2ZIZ - chains C and D of the 4 polymer chains in the assembly; structure by X-ray diffraction, 2.20 A resolution.

Chain C (and D):
Molecule: Adenosylhomocysteinase
Source organism: Mycobacterium tuberculosis
Notes: EC 3.3.1.1; chain D of this document is another copy of the same molecule, construct and numbering; everything in this record applies to it too
UniProt: P60176 (SAHH_MYCTU); residues 2-495 here = UniProt positions 2-495
Chain sequence (495 residues; row label = number of the first residue in the row):
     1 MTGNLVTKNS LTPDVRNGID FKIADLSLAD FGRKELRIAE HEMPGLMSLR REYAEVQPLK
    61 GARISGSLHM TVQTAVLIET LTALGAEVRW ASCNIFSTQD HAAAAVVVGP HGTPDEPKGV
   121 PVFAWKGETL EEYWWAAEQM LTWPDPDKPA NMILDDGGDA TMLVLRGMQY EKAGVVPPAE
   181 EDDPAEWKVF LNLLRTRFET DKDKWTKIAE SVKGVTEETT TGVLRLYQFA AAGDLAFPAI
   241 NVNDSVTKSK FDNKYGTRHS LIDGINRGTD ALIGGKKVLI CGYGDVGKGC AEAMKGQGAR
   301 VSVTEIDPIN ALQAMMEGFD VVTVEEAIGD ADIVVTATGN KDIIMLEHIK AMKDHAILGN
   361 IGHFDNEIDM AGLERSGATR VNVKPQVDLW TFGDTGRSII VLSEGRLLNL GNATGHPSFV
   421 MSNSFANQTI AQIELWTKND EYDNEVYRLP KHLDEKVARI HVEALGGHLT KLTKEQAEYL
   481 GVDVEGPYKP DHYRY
Disordered / not traced: 1-10
Construct notes: expression tag (1)
Residues lining bound ligands:
  - 3-deaza-adenosine (AD3): Leu68, His69, Thr71, Gln73, Thr74, Asp156, Glu218, Thr219, Lys248, Asp252, His363, Leu407, Asn409, Leu410, Thr414, Gly415, His416, Met421, Phe425
  - NAD (nicotinamide-adenine-dinucleotide), molecule 1: Thr219, Thr220, Thr221, Lys248, Asp252, Asn253, Thr257, Gly282, Tyr283, Gly284, Asp285, Val286, Gly287, Thr304, Glu305, Ile306, Asp307, Asn310, Ala337, Thr338, Gly339, Asn340, Ile343, Ile361, Gly362, His363, Leu407, Asn409, His416
  - NAD, molecule 2: Thr470, Leu472, Gln476, Leu480, Lys489, Tyr493

Interface between chain C and chain D:
Pairs across the interface (141):
  Leu224(C) with Leu480(D)
  Tyr227(C) with His492(D)
  Gln228(C) with Tyr479(D)
  Asp244(C) with His492(D), salt bridge; Arg494(D), hydrogen bond (backbone-side chain)
  Val246(C) with Ile309(D), hydrophobic; Arg494(D)
  Thr247(C) with Ile309(D)
  Lys250(C) with Lys250(D); Arg494(D), hydrogen bond (side chain-backbone); Tyr495(D), hydrogen bond (side chain-backbone)
  Phe251(C) with Ile309(D); Leu312(D), hydrophobic; Gln313(D)
  Tyr255(C) with Gln313(D); Met316(D), hydrophobic; Glu317(D), hydrogen bond
  Arg258(C) with Met316(D), hydrogen bond (side chain-backbone)
  Gly284(C) with Tyr493(D)
  Asp285(C) with Tyr495(D)
  Lys288(C) with Tyr495(D)
  Glu305(C) with Leu469(D); Thr470(D), hydrogen bond (backbone-backbone)
  Ile306(C) with Thr470(D); Leu472(D), hydrophobic; Tyr488(D)
  Asp307(C) with Tyr488(D); Lys489(D), salt bridge; Tyr495(D)
  Pro308(C) with Glu455(D); Ala458(D); Arg459(D); Val462(D); Leu469(D), hydrophobic; Tyr488(D)
  Ile309(C) with Val246(D), hydrophobic; Phe251(D); Asp454(D); Glu455(D); Ala458(D); Tyr495(D)
  Asn310(C) with Lys489(D); Tyr493(D); Tyr495(D)
  Ala311(C) with Val462(D); Leu469(D), hydrophobic
  Leu312(C) with Phe251(D), hydrophobic; Asn423(D); Val462(D)
  Gln313(C) with Phe251(D); Tyr255(D); Tyr495(D), hydrogen bond (side chain-backbone)
  Met315(C) with Leu465(D), hydrophobic; Gly467(D)
  Met316(C) with Tyr255(D), hydrophobic; Arg258(D), hydrogen bond (backbone-side chain); Leu465(D), hydrophobic
  Glu317(C) with Tyr255(D), hydrogen bond
  Val321(C) with Gly467(D); His468(D), hydrogen bond (backbone-backbone)
  Val322(C) with His468(D)
  Thr323(C) with Leu469(D); Thr470(D)
  Glu326(C) with His468(D), salt bridge
  Gly339(C) with Tyr479(D); Leu480(D)
  Asn340(C) with Leu472(D); Gln476(D); Tyr479(D); Leu480(D)
  Lys341(C) with Glu475(D), salt bridge; Gln476(D), hydrogen bond (backbone-side chain); Tyr479(D)
  Asp342(C) with Glu475(D); Gln476(D), hydrogen bond (backbone-side chain)
  Ile343(C) with Gln476(D)
  Asn366(C) with Tyr479(D)
  Val420(C) with Met316(D), hydrophobic
  Asn423(C) with Leu312(D)
  Arg448(C) with His492(D); Arg494(D)
  Glu455(C) with Pro308(D); Ile309(D)
  Ala458(C) with Pro308(D); Ile309(D)
  Arg459(C) with Pro308(D)
  Val462(C) with Pro308(D); Leu312(D)
  Leu465(C) with Leu312(D), hydrophobic; Met315(D), hydrophobic
  Gly467(C) with Met315(D); Val321(D)
  His468(C) with Val321(D), hydrogen bond (backbone-backbone); Val322(D); Glu326(D), salt bridge
  Leu469(C) with Glu305(D); Ile306(D); Asp307(D); Pro308(D), hydrophobic; Ala311(D), hydrophobic
  Thr470(C) with Glu305(D), hydrogen bond (backbone-backbone); Ile306(D); Thr323(D)
  Leu472(C) with Ile306(D), hydrophobic; Asn340(D)
  Glu475(C) with Lys341(D), salt bridge
  Gln476(C) with Asn340(D); Lys341(D), hydrogen bond (side chain-backbone); Asp342(D), hydrogen bond (side chain-backbone)
  Tyr479(C) with Leu224(D); Gln228(D), hydrogen bond (backbone-side chain); Gly339(D); Asn340(D); Lys341(D); Asn366(D)
  Leu480(C) with Leu224(D); Gly339(D); Asn340(D)
  Tyr488(C) with Ile306(D); Asp307(D); Pro308(D)
  Lys489(C) with Asp307(D), salt bridge; Asn310(D)
  His492(C) with Tyr227(D); Asp244(D), salt bridge; Arg448(D)
  Tyr493(C) with Gly284(D); Asn310(D); Arg494(D), hydrogen bond (backbone-side chain)
  Arg494(C) with Asp244(D), hydrogen bond (side chain-backbone); Val246(D); Lys250(D); Arg448(D); Tyr493(D), hydrogen bond (side chain-backbone); Arg494(D)
  Tyr495(C) with Lys250(D), hydrogen bond (backbone-side chain); Asp285(D); Lys288(D), hydrogen bond (backbone-side chain); Ile309(D), hydrophobic; Asn310(D); Gln313(D), hydrogen bond (backbone-side chain)
Also at the interface, not in a pair above, chain C (67 interface residues in all): Asn241, Ser245, Thr304, Phe364, Asp454, His461, Gly466, Glu478, Asp491
Also at the interface, not in a pair above, chain D (65 interface residues in all): Asn241, Ser245, Thr247, Thr304, Ile343, His461, Gly466, Glu478, Gly481

Overview:
The interface between chain C and chain D involves 67 residues on one side and 65 on the other, with 23
hydrogen bonds and 8 salt bridges. Among the polar pairs are Asp244(C)-His492(D), Asp307(C)-Lys489(D) and
Glu326(C)-His468(D). Bound to chain C: NAD and 3-deaza-adenosine.
Chain C and chain D are both Adenosylhomocysteinase (Mycobacterium tuberculosis); the structure, Crystal
structure of Mycobacterium tuberculosis S-adenosyl-L-homocysteine hydrolase in ternary complex with NAD and
3-deazaadenosine, was determined by X-ray diffraction, deposited together with 2ZJ0, 2ZJ1, 3CE6 and 3DHY.
